4JI5 - chains A and L of the 21 polymer chains in the assembly; structure by X-ray diffraction, 3.85 A resolution.

[Chain A]
Molecule: 16S rRNA
From: Thermus thermophilus
Sequence (1522 nucleotides; numbered 0 to 1544 plus 19 insertion-coded residues; 42 numbers in that range are skipped by the numbering (no residue carries them; nothing is unmodelled there); the number before each row is that of its first residue; a row labelled like 190A-190L holds insertion residues (190A, then the next letters in order); numbering starts at 0):
     0 UUUGUUGGAGAGUUUGAUCCUGGCUCAGGGUGAACGCUGGCGGCGUGCCU
    50 AAGACAUGCAAGUCGUGCGGG
    73 CCGCGGGGUUUU
    88 ACUCCG
    95 UGGUC
   101 AGCGGCGGACGGGUGAGUAACGCGUGGGU
  129A G
   130 ACCUACCCGGAAGAGGGGGACAACCCGGGGAAACUCGGGCUAAUCCCCCA
   180 UGUGGACCCGC
190A-190L CCCUUGGGGUGU
   191 GUCCAAAGGGCUUU
   216 GCCCGCUUCCGGAUGGGCCCGCGUCCCAUCAGCUAGUUGGUGGGGUAAUG
   266 GCCCACCAAGGCGACGACGGGUAGCCGGUCUGAGAGGAUGGCCGGCCACA
   316 GGGGCACUGAGACACGGGCCCCACUCCUACGGGAGGCAGCAGUUAGGAAU
   366 CUUCCGCAAUGGGCGCAAGCCUGACGGAGCGACGCCGCUUGGAGGAAGAA
   416 GCCCUUCGGGGUGUAAACUCCUGAA
   442 CCCGGGACGAAACCCCCGACGA
   474 GGGGACUGACGGUACCGGG
   494 GUAAUAGCGCCGGCCAACUCCGUGCCAGCAGCCGCGGUAAUACGGAGGGC
   544 GCGAGCGUUACCCGGAUUCACUGGGCGUAAAGGGCGUGUAGGCGGCCUGG
   594 GGCGUCCCAUGUGAAAGACCACGGCUCAACCGUGGGGGAGCGUGGGAUAC
   644 GCUCAGGCUAGACGGUGGGAGAGGGUGGUGGAAUUCCCGGAGUAGCGGUG
   694 AAAUGCGCAGAUACCGGGAGGAACGCCGAUGGCGAAGGCAGCCACCUGGU
   744 CCACCCGUGACGCUGAGGCGCGAAAGCGUGGGGAGCAAACCGGAUUAGAU
   794 ACCCGGGUAGUCCACGCCCUAAACGAUGCGCGCUAGGUCUCUGGGUCU
   848 CCUGGGGGCCGAAGCUAACGCGUUAAGCGCGCCGCCUGGGGAGUACGGCC
   898 GCAAGGCUGAAACUCAAAGGAAUUGACGGGGGCCCGCACAAGCGGUGGAG
   948 CAUGUGGUUUAAUUCGAAGXAACGCGAAGAACCUUACCAGGCCUUGACAU
   998 GCUAGG
 1003A G
  1004 AACCCGGGUGAAAGCCUGGGGUGCCCC
1030A-1030D GCGA
  1031 GGGGAGCCCUAGCACAGGUGCUGCAUGGCCGUCGUCAGCUCGUGCCGUGA
  1081 GGUGUUGGGUUAAGUCCCGCAACGAGCGCAACCCCCGCCGUUAGUUGCCA
  1131 GCGGUUCGGCCGGGCACUCUAACGGGACUGCCCGCGAAA
  1171 GCGGGAGGAAGGAGGGGACGACGUCUGGUCAGCAUGGCCCUUACGGCCUG
  1221 GGCGACACACGUGCUACAAUGCCCACUACAAAGCGAUGCCACCCGGCAAC
  1271 GGGGAGCUAAUCGCAAAAAGGUGGGCCCAGUUCGGAUUGGGGUCUGCAAC
  1321 CCGACCCCAUGAAGCCGGAAUCGCUAGUAAUCGCGGAUCAG
 1361A C
  1362 CAUGCCGCGGUGAAUACGUUCCCGGGCCUUGUACACACXGCCXGUXACGC
  1412 CAUGGGAGCGGGCUCUACCCGAAGUCGCCGGG
  1446 AGCCUACGGG
  1459 CAGGCGCCGAGGGUAGGGCCCGUGACUGGGGCGAAGUCGUAACAAGGUAG
  1509 CUGUACCGGAAGGUGCGGCUGGAUCCACUCCUUUCU
Unresolved in the structure: 0-2, 1534-1538
Differences from the reference sequence: conflict C1534 (A2157 in M26923.1), A1535 (C2158 in M26923.1)
Modified residues: PSU (pseudouridine-5'-monophosphate) at position 516, 7MG (7N-methyl-8-hydroguanosine-5'-monophosphate) at position 527, M2G (N2-dimethylguanosine-5'-monophosphate) at position 966, 5MC (5-methylcytidine-5'-monophosphate) at position 967, 2MG (2N-methylguanosine-5'-monophosphate) at position 1207, 5MC (5-methylcytidine-5'-monophosphate) at position 1400, 4OC (4n,o2'-methylcytidine-5'-monophosphate) at position 1402, 5MC (5-methylcytidine-5'-monophosphate) at position 1404, 5MC (5-methylcytidine-5'-monophosphate) at position 1407, UR3 (3-methyluridine-5'-monophoshate) at position 1498, MA6 (6N-dimethyladenosine-5'-monophoshate) at position 1518, MA6 (6N-dimethyladenosine-5'-monophoshate) at position 1519, PSU (pseudouridine-5'-monophosphate) at position 1540, PSU (pseudouridine-5'-monophosphate) at position 1541
Ion coordination: Mg2+ site 1: G3 (shared with 1 residue of chain D); Mg2+ site 2: U12, G22; Mg2+ site 3 near G21 (its only coordinating residue here); Mg2+ site 4: A59, C386; Mg2+ site 5: G61, U62; Mg2+ site 6: G69, G70, U98; Mg2+ site 7: G117, G289; Mg2+ site 8: G124, U125, G236; Mg2+ site 9 near U129 (its only coordinating residue here); Mg2+ site 10 near G157 (its only coordinating residue here); Mg2+ site 11 near G167 (its only coordinating residue here); Mg2+ site 12: C174, C175; 69 more Mg2+ sites not listed
What the authors report for this chain:
  - contacts within the chain: G1410-C1490
  - mutagenesis - C1490U: increased growth

[Chain L]
Name: Ribosomal protein S12
From: Thermus thermophilus
UniProtKB: F6DEQ7 (F6DEQ7_THETG); numbering as in UniProt (aligned over 1-135)
Sequence (135 residues; numbered 1 to 135; the number before each row is that of its first residue):
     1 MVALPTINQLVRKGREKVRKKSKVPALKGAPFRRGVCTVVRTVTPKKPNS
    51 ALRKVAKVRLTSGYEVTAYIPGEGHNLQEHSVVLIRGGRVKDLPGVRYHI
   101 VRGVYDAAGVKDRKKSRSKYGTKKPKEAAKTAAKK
Unresolved in the structure: 1-4, 129-135
Modified residues: Asp92 ((3s)-3-(methylsulfanyl)-l-aspartic acid; 0TD)
Ion coordination: Mg2+: Pro48 (shared with G529(A) of chain A)

[Interface between chain A and chain L]
Contacting residue pairs (117; chain A residue first):
  C23(A) with Lys23(L), hydrogen bond to the phosphate
  U24(A) with Lys23(L), salt bridge to the phosphate
  A33(A) with Phe32(L), base contact
  C34(A) with Phe32(L), sugar contact; Val101(L), sugar contact; Val104(L), phosphate contact
  G35(A) with Val104(L), sugar contact; Ser118(L), hydrogen bond to the sugar; Gly121(L), sugar contact
  C36(A) with Arg117(L), hydrogen bond to the sugar; Ser118(L), sugar contact; Thr122(L), sugar contact; Lys123(L), salt bridge to the phosphate; Lys124(L), hydrogen bond to the phosphate
  U37(A) with Lys123(L), phosphate contact; Lys124(L), hydrogen bond to the phosphate
  U49(A) with Lys28(L), hydrogen bond to the sugar
  G362(A) with Lys28(L), sugar contact; Arg33(L), hydrogen bond to the phosphate; Arg34(L), salt bridge to the phosphate; Thr61(L), phosphate contact
  A363(A) with Lys28(L), base contact; Ala30(L), base contact; Pro31(L), base contact; Phe32(L), base contact; Arg33(L), salt bridge to the phosphate; Arg34(L), salt bridge to the phosphate; Thr61(L), hydrogen bond to the phosphate; Leu84(L), sugar contact; Tyr105(L), phosphate contact
  A364(A) with Lys28(L), base contact; Tyr105(L), phosphate contact
  G500(A) with Lys124(L), salt bridge to the phosphate
  C501(A) with Arg117(L), salt bridge to the phosphate; Ser118(L), hydrogen bond to the phosphate; Lys124(L), salt bridge to the phosphate
  G502(A) with Lys115(L), phosphate contact; Ser116(L), phosphate contact; Arg117(L), hydrogen bond to the phosphate; Ser118(L), hydrogen bond to the phosphate; Lys119(L), hydrogen bond to the phosphate
  C503(A) with Ser116(L), hydrogen bond to the phosphate; Lys119(L), salt bridge to the phosphate
  C518(A) with Ser50(L), sugar contact
  C519(A) with Ser50(L), hydrogen bond to the phosphate; Ala51(L), phosphate contact
  A520(A) with Ala51(L), phosphate contact; Leu52(L), hydrogen bond to the phosphate; Lys54(L), salt bridge to the phosphate; Glu73(L), hydrogen bond to the sugar
  G521(A) with Arg53(L), hydrogen bond to the base; Lys54(L), salt bridge to the phosphate; Gly72(L), phosphate contact; Glu73(L), phosphate contact
  C522(A) with Asn49(L), base contact; Arg53(L), base contact; Tyr69(L), hydrogen bond to the phosphate; Pro71(L), phosphate contact; Gly72(L), hydrogen bond to the phosphate; Tyr120(L), phosphate contact
  A523(A) with Arg53(L), base contact; Val90(L), base contact; Asp92(L), base contact; Tyr120(L), phosphate contact
  C525(A) with Lys91(L), phosphate contact
  C526(A) with Lys91(L), salt bridge to the phosphate
  7MG_527(A) with Asn49(L), hydrogen bond to the base
  C528(A) with Asn49(L), hydrogen bond to the base
  G529(A) with Asn49(L), base contact; Ser50(L), hydrogen bond to the base
  G537(A) with Glu73(L), sugar contact; Arg113(L), salt bridge to the phosphate
  G538(A) with Arg113(L), phosphate contact; Lys114(L), hydrogen bond to the phosphate; Lys115(L), hydrogen bond to the phosphate
  A539(A) with Lys114(L), phosphate contact; Lys115(L), phosphate contact
  U551(A) with Phe32(L), base contact; Arg86(L), sugar contact
  U552(A) with Pro31(L), hydrogen bond to the sugar; Phe32(L), base contact; Arg86(L), hydrogen bond to the sugar; Gly87(L), sugar contact
  A553(A) with Gly29(L), hydrogen bond to the sugar; Pro31(L), sugar contact; Gly87(L), phosphate contact; Gly88(L), phosphate contact
  C554(A) with Ser22(L), hydrogen bond to the phosphate
  C555(A) with Lys20(L), phosphate contact
  C556(A) with Lys20(L), phosphate contact
  C562(A) with Arg15(L), base contact; Glu16(L), hydrogen bond to the base; Val18(L), base contact
  A563(A) with Arg15(L), base contact
  C564(A) with Leu10(L), phosphate contact; Arg15(L), salt bridge to the phosphate
  G567(A) with Pro5(L), base contact; Arg15(L), hydrogen bond to the base
  G568(A) with Pro5(L), base contact
  G585(A) with Asn8(L), sugar contact
  C879(A) with Asn8(L), phosphate contact
  C880(A) with Thr6(L), hydrogen bond to the phosphate; Asn8(L), hydrogen bond to the phosphate; Gln9(L), phosphate contact; Arg12(L), salt bridge to the phosphate
  G881(A) with Gln9(L), hydrogen bond to the base; Arg12(L), salt bridge to the phosphate; Lys13(L), salt bridge to the phosphate
  C882(A) with Pro5(L), base contact; Lys13(L), salt bridge to the phosphate
  U884(A) with Arg15(L), hydrogen bond to the base
  A909(A) with Lys21(L), phosphate contact
  C910(A) with Arg97(L), salt bridge to the phosphate
  U911(A) with Gly95(L), phosphate contact
  C912(A) with Lys46(L), salt bridge to the phosphate
  A1492(A) with Lys47(L), salt bridge to the phosphate
  A1493(A) with Lys47(L), salt bridge to the phosphate
Also at the interface, not in a pair above, chain A (63 interface residues in all): A32, G302, A303, C504, G524, G541, G550, A759, C883, A913, G1491
Also at the interface, not in a pair above, chain L (62 interface residues in all): Lys17, Val24, Pro48, Arg89

[In short]
The interface between chain A and chain L involves 63 residues on one side and 62 on the other, with 34
hydrogen bonds and 22 salt bridges. Polar contacts include G521(A)-Arg53(L), 7MG_527(A)-Asn49(L) and
C528(A)-Asn49(L). From the paper: C1490U of chain A increases growth; contacts within the chain involving
C1490(A) and G1410(A).
Here chain A is 16S rRNA and chain L is Ribosomal protein S12, both from Thermus thermophilus. Entry 4JI5
(Crystal Structure of 30S ribosomal subunit from Thermus thermophilus) was determined by X-ray diffraction
together with 4JI0, 4JI1, 4JI2, 4JI3, 4JI4, 4JI6, 4JI7 and 4JI8 from the same study.
